4EXX - chains A and B of the 4 polymer chains in the assembly; structure by X-ray diffraction, 1.55 A resolution.

[Chain A]
Molecule: Insulin A chain
Source organism: Homo sapiens
UniProt: P01308 (INS_HUMAN); residues 1-21 here correspond to UniProt positions 90-110 (UniProt number = residue number + 89)
Sequence (21 residues; row label = number of the first residue in the row):
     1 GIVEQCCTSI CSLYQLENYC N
Disulfides: C6-C11

[Chain B]
Molecule: Insulin B chain
Source organism: Homo sapiens
UniProt: P01308 (INS_HUMAN); residues 1-30 here correspond to UniProt positions 25-54 (UniProt number = residue number + 24)
Sequence (30 residues; each row starts with the number of its first residue):
     1 FVNQHLCGSH LVEALYLVCG ERGFFYTPKT
Bound ions: Zn2+ near H10 (its only coordinating residue here)

[Chain A / chain B interface]
Inter-chain disulfides: C7(A)-C7(B), C20(A)-C19(B)
Pairs across the interface - 46 pairs, chain A then chain B:
  G1(A) - T30(B)  hydrogen bond (backbone-side chain)
  I2(A) - L11(B)  hydrophobic
  I2(A) - L15(B)  hydrophobic
  I2(A) - Y26(B)  hydrophobic
  V3(A) - P28(B)  hydrophobic
  E4(A) - T30(B)
  C6(A) - Q4(B)
  C6(A) - H5(B)
  C6(A) - L6(B)  hydrogen bond (backbone-backbone)
  C6(A) - L11(B)  hydrophobic
  C7(A) - H5(B)
  C7(A) - L6(B)  hydrogen bond (backbone-backbone)
  C7(A) - C7(B)  disulfide
  T8(A) - H5(B)  hydrogen bond (backbone-side chain)
  S9(A) - H5(B)
  I10(A) - N3(B)
  I10(A) - Q4(B)
  I10(A) - H5(B)
  C11(A) - V2(B)
  C11(A) - N3(B)
  C11(A) - Q4(B)  hydrogen bond (backbone-backbone)
  S12(A) - V2(B)
  S12(A) - N3(B)  hydrogen bond (backbone-side chain)
  L13(A) - F1(B)  hydrophobic
  L13(A) - V2(B)
  L13(A) - V18(B)
  Y14(A) - F1(B)
  L16(A) - L6(B)  hydrophobic
  L16(A) - L11(B)  hydrophobic
  L16(A) - A14(B)  hydrophobic
  L16(A) - L15(B)
  L16(A) - V18(B)  hydrophobic
  E17(A) - V18(B)
  E17(A) - R22(B)  salt bridge
  Y19(A) - L15(B)  hydrophobic
  Y19(A) - F24(B)
  Y19(A) - F25(B)  hydrogen bond (backbone-backbone)
  C20(A) - C19(B)  disulfide
  C20(A) - R22(B)
  C20(A) - G23(B)
  C20(A) - F24(B)  hydrophobic
  C20(A) - F25(B)
  N21(A) - R22(B)  hydrogen bond (backbone-side chain)
  N21(A) - G23(B)  hydrogen bond (backbone-backbone)
  N21(A) - F24(B)
  N21(A) - F25(B)
Interface residues without a listed pair, chain A (20 interface residues in all): Q15, N18
Interface residues without a listed pair, chain B (20 interface residues in all): T27

[Overview]
The chain A/chain B interface involves 20 residues from each chain, with 2 disulfide bonds, 9 hydrogen bonds
and 1 salt bridge. Polar contacts include E17(A)-R22(B), G1(A)-T30(B) and T8(A)-H5(B).
Here chain A is Insulin A chain and chain B is Insulin B chain, both from Homo sapiens. Entry 4EXX (Human
Insulin) was determined by X-ray diffraction (same publication as 4EWW, 4EWX, 4EWZ, 4EX0, 4EX1, 4EY1 and 17
further entries).
